Entry 8XPP (X-ray diffraction, 3.00 A resolution); this record covers chains A and B of the 3 polymer chains in the assembly.

[Chain A]
Molecule: Genome polyprotein
From: Enterovirus A71
Notes: EC 3.4.22.29, 3.6.1.15, 3.4.22.28, 2.7.7.48
UniProt: E5RPG3 (E5RPG3_HE71); residues 1-462 here correspond to UniProt positions 1732-2193 (UniProt number = residue number + 1731)
Amino-acid sequence (468 residues; numbered 1 to 468; the number before each row is that of its first residue):
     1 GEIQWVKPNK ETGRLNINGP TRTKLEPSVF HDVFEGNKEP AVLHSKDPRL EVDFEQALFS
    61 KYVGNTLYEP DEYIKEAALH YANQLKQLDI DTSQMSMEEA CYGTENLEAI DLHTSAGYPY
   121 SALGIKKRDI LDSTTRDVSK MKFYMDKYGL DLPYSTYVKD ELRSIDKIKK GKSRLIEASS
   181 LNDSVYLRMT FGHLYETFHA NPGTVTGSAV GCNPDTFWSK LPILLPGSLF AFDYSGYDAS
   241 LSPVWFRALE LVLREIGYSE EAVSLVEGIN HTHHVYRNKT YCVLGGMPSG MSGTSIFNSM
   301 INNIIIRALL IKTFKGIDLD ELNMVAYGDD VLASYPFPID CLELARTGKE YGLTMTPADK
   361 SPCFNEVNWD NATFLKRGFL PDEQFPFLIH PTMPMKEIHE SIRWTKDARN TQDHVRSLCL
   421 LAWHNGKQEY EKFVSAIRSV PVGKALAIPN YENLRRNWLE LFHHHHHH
Disordered / not traced: 365, 463-468
Differences from the reference sequence: engineered mutation Met291 (Cys2022 in E5RPG3); expression tag (463-468)
Metal / ion sites: Zn2+: His271, His273, Cys282, Glu343

[Chain B]
Molecule: 35-nt RNA strand
Sequence (35 nucleotides; row label = number of the first residue in the row):
   582 GGGAGAUGAA AGUCUCCACU AGAGAGUCGU CGAAA
Disordered / not traced: 582, 611-616

[How chain A and chain B interact]
Contacting residue pairs (40; chain A residue first):
  Pro20(A) with C598(B), sugar contact
  Glu108(A) with G603(B), phosphate contact
  Thr114(A) with C600(B), hydrogen bond to the phosphate; U601(B), hydrogen bond to the phosphate
  Ser115(A) with C600(B), hydrogen bond to the phosphate
  Lys127(A) with U601(B), salt bridge to the phosphate
  Tyr157(A) with A599(B), sugar contact
  Val158(A) with A599(B), base contact
  Lys159(A) with A599(B), base contact; C600(B), base contact
  Asp160(A) with A599(B), hydrogen bond to the base
  Ile176(A) with A599(B), sugar contact; C600(B), sugar contact
  Ala178(A) with C600(B), sugar contact
  Ser179(A) with C600(B), hydrogen bond to the sugar
  Arg188(A) with A602(B), salt bridge to the phosphate
  His199(A) with A602(B), phosphate contact; G603(B), salt bridge to the phosphate
  Val210(A) with G603(B), sugar contact
  Gly211(A) with G603(B), hydrogen bond to the sugar; A604(B), sugar contact
  Cys212(A) with G603(B), sugar contact; A604(B), sugar contact
  Asn213(A) with A604(B), hydrogen bond to the sugar; G605(B), hydrogen bond to the phosphate
  Pro214(A) with A604(B), sugar contact
  Ser289(A) with C600(B), hydrogen bond to the base
  Gly290(A) with C600(B), hydrogen bond to the sugar; U601(B), sugar contact
  Met291(A) with U601(B), hydrogen bond to the sugar
  Ser292(A) with U601(B), phosphate contact; A602(B), phosphate contact
  Gly293(A) with U601(B), hydrogen bond to the sugar
  Tyr327(A) with G603(B), hydrogen bond to the sugar
  Lys406(A) with A599(B), base contact
  Arg416(A) with A606(B), hydrogen bond to the sugar; G607(B), hydrogen bond to the sugar
  Ser417(A) with G605(B), hydrogen bond to the base
  Leu420(A) with G605(B), sugar contact; A606(B), sugar contact
Interface residues without a listed pair, chain A (34 interface residues in all): Asp111, Glu177, Ser184, Thr294, Asp413

[In short]
The interface between chain A and chain B involves 34 residues on one side and 10 on the other, with 16
hydrogen bonds and 3 salt bridges. Among the polar pairs are Asp160(A)-A599(B), Ser289(A)-C600(B) and
Ser417(A)-G605(B). His271(A), His273(A), Cys282(A) and Glu343(A) coordinate Zn2+.
Chain A is Genome polyprotein (Enterovirus A71) and chain B is a 35-nt RNA strand; the structure, Crystal
structure of the enterovirus 71 RdRP elongation complex with the nucleoside monophosphate form of compound
..., was determined by X-ray diffraction, deposited together with 8XKO and 8XPO.
